PDB entry 8AYX | electron microscopy, 2.50 A resolution | chains A and B of the 3 polymer chains in the assembly

== Chain A ==
Protein: Capsid protein, VP1
Organism: Human poliovirus 3
UniProt: Q84895 (Q84895_9ENTO); residues 1-300 here correspond to UniProt positions 579-878 (UniProt number = residue number + 578)
Amino-acid sequence (300 residues; numbered 1 to 300; the number before each row is that of its first residue):
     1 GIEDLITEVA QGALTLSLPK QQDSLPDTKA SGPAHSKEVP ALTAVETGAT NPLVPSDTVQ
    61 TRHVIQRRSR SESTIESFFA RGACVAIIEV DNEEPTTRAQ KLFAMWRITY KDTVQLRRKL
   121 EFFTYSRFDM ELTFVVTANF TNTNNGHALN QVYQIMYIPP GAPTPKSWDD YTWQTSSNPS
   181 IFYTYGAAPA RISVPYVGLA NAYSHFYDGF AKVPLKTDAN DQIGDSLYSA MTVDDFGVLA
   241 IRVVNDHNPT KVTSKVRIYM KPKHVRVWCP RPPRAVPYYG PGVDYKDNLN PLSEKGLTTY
Unresolved in the structure: 1-65
Differences from the reference sequence: engineered mutation Met105 (Thr683 in Q84895), Leu132 (Phe710 in Q84895)
Residues lining bound ligands:
  - glutathione (GSH): Ile87, Trp168, Asp169, Asp170, Tyr171, Trp173, Gln174, Arg242, Arg257
  - YM2 (1-[(3S)-5-[4-[(E)-ethoxyiminomethyl]phenoxy]-3-methyl-pentyl]-3-pyridin-4-yl-imidazolidin-2-one): Ile108, Thr109, Tyr110, Lys111, Phe128, Met130, Leu132, Ile155, Tyr157, Pro179, Ser180, Ile181, Ile192, Val194, Val197, Tyr203, Ser204, His205, Phe236, Leu239
From the paper describing this entry:
  - binding site for glutathione: Arg257

== Chain B ==
Protein: Capsid protein, VP0
Organism: Human poliovirus 3
UniProt: Q84895 (Q84895_9ENTO); residues 1-340 here = UniProt positions 1-340
Amino-acid sequence (340 residues; numbered 1 to 340; the number before each row is that of its first residue):
     1 MGAQVSSQKV GAHENSNRAY GGSTINYTTI NYYKDSASNA ASKQDYSQDP SKFTEPLKDV
    61 LIKTAPALNS PNVEACGYSD RVLQLTIGNS TITTQEAANS VVAYGRWPEF IRDDEANPVD
   121 QPTEPDVATC RFYTLDTVMW GKESKGWWWK LPDALRDMGL FGQNMYYHYL GRSGYTVHVQ
   181 CNASKFHQGA LGVFAIPEYC LAGDSDKQRY TSYANANPGE KGGKFYSQFN RDTAVTSPKR
   241 EFCPVDYLLG CGVLLGNAFV YPHQIINLRT NNSATIVLPY VNAMAIDSMV KHNNWGIAIL
   301 PLSPLDFAQE SSVEIPITVT IAPMCSEFNG LRNVTAPKFQ
Unresolved in the structure: 1-29, 42-82, 94-98, 118-119
Differences from the reference sequence: engineered mutation Ala67 (Unk in Q84895), Ile87 (Leu in Q84895), Met284 (Leu in Q84895), Glu310 (Asp in Q84895)

== Chain A / chain B interface ==
Contacting residue pairs - 92 pairs, chain A then chain B:
  Glu76(A) with Ala41(B)
  Thr124(A) with Glu198(B)
  Tyr125(A) with Glu198(B), hydrogen bond; Val281(B), hydrophobic; Asn282(B); Ala283(B)
  Asp129(A) with Ala37(B)
  Pro195(A) with Ala37(B), hydrophobic
  Ala200(A) with Ala283(B); Met284(B), hydrophobic
  Asn201(A) with Ala283(B), hydrogen bond (backbone-backbone)
  Ala202(A) with Ala283(B)
  Ser204(A) with Ala283(B)
  Phe206(A) with Glu198(B)
  Tyr207(A) with Glu198(B); Cys200(B), hydrogen bond (backbone-side chain); Lys291(B); His292(B)
  Asp208(A) with Lys150(B), salt bridge; Glu198(B), hydrogen bond (backbone-side chain); Tyr199(B); Cys200(B); His292(B); Asn293(B), hydrogen bond (backbone-backbone)
  Gly209(A) with Lys291(B)
  Phe210(A) with Thr211(B); Ser212(B); Tyr213(B), hydrophobic; Ala216(B), hydrophobic; Lys291(B), hydrogen bond (backbone-backbone)
  Ala211(A) with Lys291(B), hydrogen bond (backbone-side chain)
  Val213(A) with Val290(B), hydrophobic; Lys291(B)
  Pro214(A) with Tyr213(B); Pro337(B); Lys338(B), hydrogen bond (backbone-backbone)
  Leu215(A) with Thr335(B); Ala336(B); Lys338(B)
  Lys216(A) with Ala336(B), hydrogen bond (backbone-backbone); Pro337(B), hydrogen bond (side chain-backbone); Lys338(B)
  Asp225(A) with Arg240(B), salt bridge
  Leu227(A) with Arg209(B)
  Tyr228(A) with Tyr199(B); Cys200(B); Leu201(B); Arg209(B), hydrogen bond (backbone-backbone); Phe242(B)
  Ser229(A) with Arg209(B)
  Lys263(A) with Ala37(B), hydrogen bond (side chain-backbone); Asn39(B), hydrogen bond (side chain-backbone)
  His264(A) with Ser36(B); Asn39(B)
  Cys269(A) with Tyr104(B); Val281(B), hydrophobic
  Pro270(A) with Tyr261(B)
  Arg271(A) with Pro197(B), hydrogen bond (side chain-backbone); Glu198(B), hydrogen bond (side chain-backbone); Tyr261(B), hydrogen bond
  Pro272(A) with Val253(B), hydrophobic; Asn257(B); Val260(B); Tyr261(B)
  Pro273(A) with Val253(B)
  Arg274(A) with Cys251(B), hydrogen bond (side chain-backbone); Gly252(B)
  Ala275(A) with Gly252(B), hydrogen bond (backbone-backbone); Leu254(B), hydrophobic
  Val276(A) with Gly252(B)
  Tyr279(A) with Asp206(B), hydrogen bond (side chain-backbone); Gln208(B)
  Gly280(A) with Gln208(B)
  Pro281(A) with Gln208(B); Arg209(B)
  Val283(A) with Cys200(B); Leu201(B); Ala202(B)
  Asp284(A) with Ala202(B); Gly203(B), hydrogen bond (side chain-backbone); Gln208(B); Arg209(B), hydrogen bond (side chain-backbone)
  Tyr285(A) with Ala202(B), hydrophobic; Phe229(B), hydrophobic; Cys243(B), hydrogen bond (side chain-backbone); Pro244(B); Val245(B); Gly250(B); Gly252(B)
  Lys286(A) with Asp206(B), salt bridge
  Leu289(A) with Tyr247(B), hydrogen bond (backbone-side chain)
  Leu292(A) with Leu254(B), hydrophobic
Other interface residues (no listed pair), chain A (48 interface residues in all): Ser193, Val194, Asp221, Ala230, Gly282, Pro291
Other interface residues (no listed pair), chain B (55 interface residues in all): Ser38, Ala40, Ile196, Lys207, Asn217, Leu248, Ala285, Phe339

== In short ==
48 residues of chain A and 55 residues of chain B are in contact; the contacts include 23 hydrogen bonds and 3
salt bridges. Polar pairs include Asp208(A)-Lys150(B), Asp225(A)-Arg240(B) and Lys286(A)-Asp206(B). Bound to
chain A: compound YM2 and glutathione. The paper reports a binding site for glutathione at Arg257(A).
Chain A is Capsid protein, VP1 and chain B is Capsid protein, VP0, both from Human poliovirus 3; the
structure, Poliovirus type 3 (strain Saukett) stabilised virus-like particle (PV3 SC8) in complex with GSH and
GPP3, was determined by electron microscopy, deposited together with 8AYY and 8AYZ.
